7BOH - chains A and D of the 21 polymer chains in the assembly; structure by electron microscopy, 2.82 A resolution.

Chain A:
Molecule: 1542-nt RNA strand
Source organism: Escherichia coli (strain K12)
Sequence (1542 nucleotides; row label = number of the first residue in the row):
     1 AAAUUGAAGAGUUUGAUCAUGGCUCAGAUUGAACGCUGGCGGCAGGCCUA
    51 ACACAUGCAAGUCGAACGGUAACAGGAAGAAGCUUGCUUCUUUGCUGACG
   101 AGUGGCGGACGGGUGAGUAAUGUCUGGGAAACUGCCUGAUGGAGGGGGAU
   151 AACUACUGGAAACGGUAGCUAAUACCGCAUAACGUCGCAAGACCAAAGAG
   201 GGGGACCUUCGGGCCUCUUGCCAUCGGAUGUGCCCAGAUGGGAUUAGCUA
   251 GUAGGUGGGGUAACGGCUCACCUAGGCGACGAUCCCUAGCUGGUCUGAGA
   301 GGAUGACCAGCCACACUGGAACUGAGACACGGUCCAGACUCCUACGGGAG
   351 GCAGCAGUGGGGAAUAUUGCACAAUGGGCGCAAGCCUGAUGCAGCCAUGC
   401 CGCGUGUAUGAAGAAGGCCUUCGGGUUGUAAAGUACUUUCAGCGGGGAGG
   451 AAGGGAGUAAAGUUAAUACCUUUGCUCAUUGACGUUACCCGCAGAAGAAG
   501 CACCGGCUAACUCCGUGCCAGCAGCCXCGGUAAUACGGAGGGUGCAAGCG
   551 UUAAUCGGAAUUACUGGGCGUAAAGCGCACGCAGGCGGUUUGUUAAGUCA
   601 GAUGUGAAAUCCCCGGGCUCAACCUGGGAACUGCAUCUGAUACUGGCAAG
   651 CUUGAGUCUCGUAGAGGGGGGUAGAAUUCCAGGUGUAGCGGUGAAAUGCG
   701 UAGAGAUCUGGAGGAAUACCGGUGGCGAAGGCGGCCCCCUGGACGAAGAC
   751 UGACGCUCAGGUGCGAAAGCGUGGGGAGCAAACAGGAUUAGAUACCCUGG
   801 UAGUCCACGCCGUAAACGAUGUCGACUUGGAGGUUGUGCCCUUGAGGCGU
   851 GGCUUCCGGAGCUAACGCGUUAAGUCGACCGCCUGGGGAGUACGGCCGCA
   901 AGGUUAAAACUCAAAUGAAUUGACGGGGGCCCGCACAAGCGGUGGAGCAU
   951 GUGGUUUAAUUCGAUGXAACGCGAAGAACCUUACCUGGUCUUGACAUCCA
  1001 CGGAAGUUUUCAGAGAUGAGAAUGUGCCUUCGGGAACCGUGAGACAGGUG
  1051 CUGCAUGGCUGUCGUCAGCUCGUGUUGUGAAAUGUUGGGUUAAGUCCCGC
  1101 AACGAGCGCAACCCUUAUCCUUUGUUGCCAGCGGUCCGGCCGGGAACUCA
  1151 AAGGAGACUGCCAGUGAUAAACUGGAGGAAGGUGGGGAUGACGUCAAGUC
  1201 AUCAUGGCCCUUACGACCAGGGCUACACACGUGCUACAAUGGCGCAUACA
  1251 AAGAGAAGCGACCUCGCGAGAGCAAGCGGACCUCAUAAAGUGCGUCGUAG
  1301 UCCGGAUUGGAGUCUGCAACUCGACUCCAUGAAGUCGGAAUCGCUAGUAA
  1351 UCGUGGAUCAGAAUGCCACGGUGAAUACGUUCCCGGGCCUUGUACACACC
  1401 GCCCGUXACACCAUGGGAGUGGGUUGCAAAAGAAGUAGGUAGCUUAACCU
  1451 UCGGGAGGGCGCUUACCACUUUGUGAUUCAUGACUGGGGUGAAGUCGUAA
  1501 CAAGGUAACCGUAGGGGAACCUGCGGUUGGAUCACCUCCUUA
Unresolved in the structure: 1400-1402, 1500-1505, 1537-1542
Modified / non-standard residues: PSU (pseudouridine-5'-monophosphate) at position 516, G7M (N7-methyl-guanosine-5'-monophosphate) at position 527, 2MG (2N-methylguanosine-5'-monophosphate) at position 966, 5MC (5-methylcytidine-5'-monophosphate) at position 967, 2MG (2N-methylguanosine-5'-monophosphate) at position 1207, 4OC (4n,o2'-methylcytidine-5'-monophosphate) at position 1402, 5MC (5-methylcytidine-5'-monophosphate) at position 1407, UR3 (3-methyluridine-5'-monophoshate) at position 1498, 2MG (2N-methylguanosine-5'-monophosphate) at position 1516, MA6 (6N-dimethyladenosine-5'-monophoshate) at position 1518, MA6 (6N-dimethyladenosine-5'-monophoshate) at position 1519
Ion coordination: Mg2+ site 1 near U13 (its only coordinating residue here); Mg2+ site 2 near G21 (its only coordinating residue here); Mg2+ site 3: C48, G115; Mg2+ site 4 near A53 (its only coordinating residue here); Mg2+ site 5: A59, U387; Mg2+ site 6 near G100 (its only coordinating residue here); Mg2+ site 7: A109, G331; Mg2+ site 8 near G111 (its only coordinating residue here); Mg2+ site 9 near G113 (its only coordinating residue here); Mg2+ site 10: G145, A197; Mg2+ site 11 near A171 (its only coordinating residue here); Mg2+ site 12: A174, C175; 56 more Mg2+ sites not listed

Chain D:
Molecule: 30S ribosomal protein S4
Source organism: Escherichia coli (strain K12)
UniProt: P0A7V8 (RS4_ECOLI); residue numbers follow UniProt; this construct covers 1-206
Amino-acid sequence (206 residues; each row starts with the number of its first residue):
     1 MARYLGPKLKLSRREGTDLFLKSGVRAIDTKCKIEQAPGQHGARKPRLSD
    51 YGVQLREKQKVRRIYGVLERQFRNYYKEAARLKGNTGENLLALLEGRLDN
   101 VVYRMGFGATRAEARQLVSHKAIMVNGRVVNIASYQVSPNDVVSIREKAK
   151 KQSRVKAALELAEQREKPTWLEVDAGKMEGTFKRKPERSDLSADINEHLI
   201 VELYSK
Unresolved in the structure: 1

Interface between chain A and chain D:
Contacting residue pairs - 122 pairs, chain A then chain D:
  A2(A) - Lys83(D)  hydrogen bond to the sugar
  U5(A) - Ala80(D)  sugar contact
  U5(A) - Gly84(D)  base contact
  A8(A) - Gln54(D)  base contact
  A8(A) - Glu202(D)  hydrogen bond to the base
  A8(A) - Leu203(D)  base contact
  A8(A) - Ser205(D)  base contact
  A8(A) - Lys206(D)  base contact
  C400(A) - Arg70(D)  salt bridge to the phosphate
  C401(A) - Arg70(D)  salt bridge to the phosphate
  C401(A) - Asn74(D)  hydrogen bond to the phosphate
  G402(A) - Gln71(D)  hydrogen bond to the phosphate
  G402(A) - Ile132(D)  sugar contact
  G402(A) - Ser134(D)  hydrogen bond to the phosphate
  C403(A) - Ala2(D)  base contact
  C403(A) - Gln71(D)  hydrogen bond to the phosphate
  C403(A) - Ile132(D)  phosphate contact
  C403(A) - Ser134(D)  hydrogen bond to the phosphate
  G404(A) - Ala2(D)  hydrogen bond to the base
  G404(A) - Arg3(D)  phosphate contact
  G404(A) - Arg115(D)  salt bridge to the phosphate
  G404(A) - Ser119(D)  sugar contact
  U405(A) - Ala2(D)  hydrogen bond to the base
  U405(A) - Arg3(D)  salt bridge to the phosphate
  U405(A) - Leu5(D)  base contact
  G406(A) - Arg3(D)  phosphate contact
  G406(A) - Leu5(D)  phosphate contact
  G406(A) - Gln116(D)  hydrogen bond to the base
  U407(A) - Arg3(D)  salt bridge to the phosphate
  U407(A) - Lys8(D)  salt bridge to the phosphate
  U407(A) - Thr110(D)  phosphate contact
  U407(A) - Ala112(D)  phosphate contact
  U407(A) - Glu113(D)  sugar contact
  U407(A) - Gln116(D)  sugar contact
  A408(A) - Ser23(D)  hydrogen bond to the phosphate
  A408(A) - Thr110(D)  hydrogen bond to the phosphate
  A408(A) - Ala112(D)  phosphate contact
  A408(A) - Glu113(D)  sugar contact
  U409(A) - Lys22(D)  salt bridge to the phosphate
  U409(A) - Ser23(D)  hydrogen bond to the phosphate
  G410(A) - Lys22(D)  base contact
  G410(A) - Arg26(D)  salt bridge to the phosphate
  G410(A) - Lys31(D)  salt bridge to the phosphate
  A411(A) - Arg26(D)  salt bridge to the phosphate
  G413(A) - Lys31(D)  hydrogen bond to the base
  G413(A) - Cys32(D)  base contact
  U426(A) - Lys33(D)  salt bridge to the phosphate
  U426(A) - Gln36(D)  hydrogen bond to the phosphate
  U426(A) - Gly39(D)  phosphate contact
  U426(A) - Gln40(D)  sugar contact
  U427(A) - Arg13(D)  salt bridge to the phosphate
  U427(A) - Pro38(D)  phosphate contact
  U427(A) - Gly39(D)  hydrogen bond to the phosphate
  G428(A) - Pro7(D)  phosphate contact
  G428(A) - Lys10(D)  salt bridge to the phosphate
  G428(A) - Arg13(D)  phosphate contact
  U429(A) - Leu9(D)  phosphate contact
  U429(A) - Arg13(D)  salt bridge to the phosphate
  U429(A) - Lys22(D)  hydrogen bond to the phosphate
  U429(A) - Lys31(D)  hydrogen bond to the sugar
  U429(A) - Cys32(D)  phosphate contact
  A430(A) - Pro7(D)  phosphate contact
  A430(A) - Lys8(D)  hydrogen bond to the phosphate
  A430(A) - Leu9(D)  hydrogen bond to the phosphate
  A430(A) - Lys22(D)  salt bridge to the phosphate
  C436(A) - Arg154(D)  sugar contact
  U437(A) - Gln116(D)  hydrogen bond to the base
  U437(A) - His120(D)  hydrogen bond to the sugar
  U437(A) - Gln152(D)  sugar contact
  U437(A) - Arg154(D)  hydrogen bond to the sugar
  U438(A) - His120(D)  hydrogen bond to the sugar
  U438(A) - Lys148(D)  salt bridge to the phosphate
  U439(A) - Ser119(D)  hydrogen bond to the sugar
  U439(A) - His120(D)  sugar contact
  U439(A) - Lys121(D)  hydrogen bond to the phosphate
  U439(A) - Asn131(D)  hydrogen bond to the sugar
  C440(A) - Lys121(D)  salt bridge to the phosphate
  C489(A) - Lys121(D)  phosphate contact
  C490(A) - Arg146(D)  salt bridge to the phosphate
  A495(A) - Gln116(D)  base contact
  A495(A) - His120(D)  base contact
  A499(A) - Ala2(D)  base contact
  U508(A) - Tyr51(D)  sugar contact
  A509(A) - Ser49(D)  phosphate contact
  A509(A) - Tyr51(D)  sugar contact
  A509(A) - Leu55(D)  sugar contact
  A510(A) - Leu48(D)  phosphate contact
  C511(A) - His41(D)  hydrogen bond to the sugar
  C511(A) - Arg44(D)  hydrogen bond to the phosphate
  U512(A) - Gln40(D)  hydrogen bond to the sugar
  U512(A) - His41(D)  hydrogen bond to the sugar
  U512(A) - Arg44(D)  salt bridge to the phosphate
  G540(A) - Gln40(D)  base contact
  G541(A) - Gly39(D)  sugar contact
  G541(A) - Gln40(D)  hydrogen bond to the sugar
  G542(A) - Lys10(D)  salt bridge to the phosphate
  G542(A) - Arg14(D)  hydrogen bond to the phosphate
  G542(A) - Pro38(D)  sugar contact
  G542(A) - Gly39(D)  sugar contact
  U543(A) - Arg14(D)  salt bridge to the phosphate
  U543(A) - Arg56(D)  phosphate contact
  G544(A) - Arg56(D)  salt bridge to the phosphate
  G544(A) - Gln59(D)  hydrogen bond to the phosphate
  G544(A) - Arg63(D)  salt bridge to the phosphate
  C545(A) - Lys58(D)  salt bridge to the phosphate
  C545(A) - Gln59(D)  hydrogen bond to the phosphate
  C545(A) - Arg62(D)  salt bridge to the phosphate
  C545(A) - Glu69(D)  sugar contact
  A546(A) - Leu68(D)  phosphate contact
  A546(A) - Glu69(D)  hydrogen bond to the phosphate
  A546(A) - Arg70(D)  hydrogen bond to the phosphate
  A547(A) - Ala2(D)  phosphate contact
  A547(A) - Leu68(D)  phosphate contact
  C613(A) - Arg81(D)  salt bridge to the phosphate
  C613(A) - Lys83(D)  phosphate contact
  C614(A) - Arg81(D)  salt bridge to the phosphate
  U619(A) - Val129(D)  base contact
  U619(A) - Val130(D)  base contact
  U619(A) - Asn131(D)  hydrogen bond to the base
  U619(A) - Ile132(D)  base contact
  C620(A) - Ile132(D)  base contact
  C620(A) - Tyr135(D)  sugar contact
Interface residues without a listed pair, chain A (55 interface residues in all): A3, U4, A26, U29, C418, C419, G425, G491
Interface residues without a listed pair, chain D (71 interface residues in all): Tyr4, Leu21, Gly24, Val25, Thr30, Pro46, Gly52, Arg73, Ala133

Overview:
The interface between chain A and chain D involves 55 residues on one side and 71 on the other; the contacts
include 38 hydrogen bonds and 27 salt bridges. Among the polar pairs are A8(A)-Glu202(D), G404(A)-Ala2(D) and
U405(A)-Ala2(D).
Here chain A is a 1542-nt RNA strand and chain D is 30S ribosomal protein S4, both from Escherichia coli
(strain K12). Entry 7BOH (Complete Bacterial 30S ribosomal subunit assembly complex state E (+RbfA)(Consensus
Refinement)) was determined by electron microscopy (same publication as 7AF3, 7AF5, 7AF8, 7AFA, 7AFD, 7AFH and
17 further entries).
